PDB entry 6H5A | X-ray diffraction, 1.88 A resolution | chains A and B

Chain A (and B):
Name: CDP-diacylglycerol--inositol 3-phosphatidyltransferase
From: Mycobacterium tuberculosis (strain ATCC 25618 / H37Rv)
Notes: EC 2.7.8.11; chain B of this document is another copy of the same molecule, construct and numbering; everything in this record applies to it too
UniProtKB: P9WPG7 (PISA_MYCTU); numbering as in UniProt (aligned over 1-217)
Amino-acid sequence (223 residues; row label = number of the first residue in the row):
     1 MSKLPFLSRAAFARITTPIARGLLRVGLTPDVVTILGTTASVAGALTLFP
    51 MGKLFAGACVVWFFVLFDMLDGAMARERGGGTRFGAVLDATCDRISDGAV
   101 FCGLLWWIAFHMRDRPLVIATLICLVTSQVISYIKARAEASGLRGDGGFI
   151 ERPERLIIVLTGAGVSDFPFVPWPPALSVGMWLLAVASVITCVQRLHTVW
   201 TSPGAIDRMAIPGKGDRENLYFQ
Disordered / not traced: 1-3, 211-223 (chain B: 1-14)
Construct notes: expression tag (218-223)
Ion coordination: Mn2+ site 1: D68, D71, D89; Mn2+ site 2: D68, D89, D93 (together with citrate anion)
Residues lining bound ligands:
  - citrate anion (FLC), molecule 1: R9, D68, D89, D93, E151, R152, P153
  - citrate anion (FLC), molecule 2: A86, A90, D93, R94, S132, K135, R152, R195
  - eicosane (LFA), molecule 1: I35, T38, T39, V42, A43, L46, F84, C92, I95
  - eicosane (LFA), molecule 2: A40, A43, G44, T47, L48, M51, K53, V60, F64
  - eicosane (LFA), molecule 3: I119, L122, I123, V126, T127, V189, C192
Curated features (UniProtKB/Swiss-Prot):
  - active site: D93 (Proton acceptor)
  - binding site (a CDP-1,2-diacyl-sn-glycerol): D31 to T34, G72, R76, T82
  - binding site (Mg(2+)): D68, D71, D89, D93
  - mutagenesis: A90 (A90Y: Large decrease in catalytic activity), R94 (R94K: Large decrease in catalytic activity; R94Q: Almost loss of catalytic activity), Y133 (Y133E: Almost loss of catalytic activity; Y133F: No change in catalytic activity), R137 (R137K: No change in catalytic activity; R137Q: 2-fold decrease in catalytic activity)
From the paper describing this entry:
  - Mn2+ coordination: D68, D71, D89, D93
  - catalytic residues: D93 (proposed by the authors, not directly observed)
  - mutagenesis - A90Y, R94K, R137Q: decreased catalytic activity
  - mutagenesis - R94Q, Y133E: abolished catalytic activity
  - mutagenesis - Y133F, R137K: unchanged catalytic activity
  - mutagenesis - P153V: decreased binding to ino-P (citing earlier work)
  - mutagenesis - M69A: increased catalytic activity (citing earlier work)
  - mutagenesis - M69W: abolished catalytic activity (citing earlier work)

How chain A and chain B interact:
Pairs across the interface (104):
  R9(A) with F222(B)
  D31(A) with Q223(B), hydrogen bond
  M69(A) with L220(B), hydrophobic
  D71(A) with Q223(B), hydrogen bond
  G72(A) with I211(B); Y221(B)
  A75(A) with I211(B), hydrophobic
  R76(A) with Y221(B), hydrogen bond
  R78(A) with R208(B), hydrogen bond (backbone-side chain)
  G80(A) with M209(B)
  G81(A) with D207(B); R208(B); M209(B), hydrogen bond (backbone-backbone); I211(B); Q223(B)
  T82(A) with A205(B); I206(B); D207(B); M209(B); Q223(B), hydrogen bond (backbone-side chain)
  R83(A) with S141(B); L143(B); G204(B); A205(B), hydrogen bond (backbone-backbone); M209(B)
  F84(A) with L143(B); L196(B); V199(B), hydrophobic; W200(B), hydrophobic; A205(B), hydrogen bond (backbone-backbone)
  G85(A) with Q223(B)
  A86(A) with R137(B); Q223(B)
  V87(A) with R137(B); A138(B), hydrophobic; V199(B), hydrophobic
  A90(A) with Y133(B); R137(B)
  T91(A) with V130(B); Y133(B); I134(B); L196(B)
  R94(A) with Y133(B), hydrogen bond
  C102(A) with L122(B), hydrophobic; V126(B), hydrophobic
  L105(A) with L105(B), hydrophobic; L122(B), hydrophobic
  W106(A) with R115(B); V118(B), hydrophobic; I119(B), hydrophobic
  A109(A) with F110(B)
  F110(A) with A109(B); R115(B)
  R115(A) with W106(B); F110(B)
  V118(A) with W106(B), hydrophobic
  I119(A) with W106(B), hydrophobic
  L122(A) with L105(B), hydrophobic
  L125(A) with L125(B), hydrophobic
  V126(A) with C102(B), hydrophobic
  Q129(A) with Q129(B); V130(B)
  V130(A) with T91(B)
  S132(A) with Y133(B)
  Y133(A) with A90(B); T91(B); R94(B), hydrogen bond; S132(B); Y133(B), hydrophobic; A136(B), hydrophobic
  I134(A) with T91(B)
  A136(A) with Y133(B), hydrophobic; A136(B); R137(B); A140(B)
  R137(A) with A86(B); V87(B); A90(B); A136(B)
  A138(A) with V87(B), hydrophobic
  E139(A) with A140(B)
  A140(A) with A136(B); E139(B); A140(B)
  S141(A) with R83(B)
  L143(A) with R83(B); F84(B)
  L196(A) with F84(B)
  V199(A) with F84(B), hydrophobic
  W200(A) with F84(B), hydrophobic
  G204(A) with R83(B), hydrogen bond (backbone-side chain)
  A205(A) with T82(B); R83(B); F84(B), hydrogen bond (backbone-backbone)
  I206(A) with T82(B)
  D207(A) with G81(B); T82(B)
  R208(A) with R78(B), hydrogen bond (side chain-backbone); G80(B); G81(B)
  M209(A) with G80(B); G81(B), hydrogen bond (backbone-backbone); R83(B)
  A210(A) with G79(B)
Interface residues without a listed pair, chain A (59 interface residues in all): A13, P30, A73, G79, L88, I95, G98
Interface residues without a listed pair, chain B (52 interface residues in all): L88, I95, G98

In short:
59 residues of chain A face 52 of chain B across their interface, with 14 hydrogen bonds. Among the polar
pairs are D31(A)-Q223(B), D71(A)-Q223(B) and R76(A)-Y221(B). The paper reports the catalytic residue D93(A);
A90Y, R94K and R137Q of chain A reduce catalytic activity; 10 substitutions were tested in all.
Both chains are CDP-diacylglycerol--inositol 3-phosphatidyltransferase (Mycobacterium tuberculosis (strain
ATCC 25618 / H37Rv)). Entry 6H5A (Crystal structure of Mycobacterium tuberculosis phosphatidylinositol
phosphate synthase (PgsA1) in complex with manganese and citrate) was determined by X-ray diffraction together
with 6H53 and 6H59 from the same study.
